Entry 3ZVJ (X-ray diffraction, 3.00 A resolution); this record covers chains B and M of the 20 polymer chains in the assembly.

== Chain B (and M) ==
Name: Thioredoxin peroxidase
Source organism: Schistosoma mansoni
Notes: EC 1.11.1.15; chain M of this document is another copy of the same molecule, construct and numbering; everything in this record applies to it too
UniProtKB: O97161 (O97161_SCHMA); residue numbers follow UniProt; this construct covers 1-185
Amino-acid sequence (219 residues; row label = number of the first residue in the row; numbers below 1 keep their minus sign (Met-33 is residue -33)):
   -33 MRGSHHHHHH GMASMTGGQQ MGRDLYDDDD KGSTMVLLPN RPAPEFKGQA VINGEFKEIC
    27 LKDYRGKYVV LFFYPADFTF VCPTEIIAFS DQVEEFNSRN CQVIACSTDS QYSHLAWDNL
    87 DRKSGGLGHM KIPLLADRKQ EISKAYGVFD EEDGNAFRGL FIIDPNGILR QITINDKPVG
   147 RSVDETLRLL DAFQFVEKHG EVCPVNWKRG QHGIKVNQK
Unresolved in the structure: -33 to -1, 166-185 (chain M: -33 to -3, 169-185)
Construct notes: expression tag (-33 to 0)
Reported in the primary citation:
  - self-association interface (contacts with another copy of this molecule); pairs are residue here / residue on that copy: Glu21-Glu21 (hydrogen bond), Lys23-Glu21, Lys164, His165
  - conformationally variable residues (loop rearrangement): Thr45 to Thr50
  - catalytic residues: Cys48, Arg124, Cys169 (citing earlier work)

== Interface between chain B and chain M ==
Pairs across the interface - 6 pairs, chain B then chain M:
  Glu21(B) with Glu21(M)
  Phe22(B) with Lys23(M)
  Lys23(B) with Phe22(M)
  Glu24(B) with Glu24(M); Asp29(M)
  Asp29(B) with Gln15(M)
Other interface residues (no listed pair), chain B (6 interface residues in all): Lys13
Other interface residues (no listed pair), chain M (7 interface residues in all): Lys13

== Summary ==
6 residues of chain B and 7 residues of chain M are in contact. From the paper: catalytic residues Cys48(B),
Arg124(B) and Cys169(B); conformational variability at Thr45(B).
Chain B and chain M are both Thioredoxin peroxidase (Schistosoma mansoni); the structure, Crystal structure of
high molecular weight (HMW) form of Peroxiredoxin I from Schistosoma mansoni, was determined by X-ray
diffraction (same publication as 3ZTL).
